PDB entry 4Y6V | X-ray diffraction, 2.80 A resolution | chains B and C of the 30 polymer chains in the assembly

[Chain B]
Molecule: Proteasome subunit alpha type-3
From: Saccharomyces cerevisiae
Notes: EC 3.4.25.1
Reference sequence: P23638 (PSA3_YEAST); residues 0-257 here correspond to UniProt positions 1-258 (UniProt number = residue number + 1)
Sequence (258 residues; row label = number of the first residue in the row; numbering starts at 0):
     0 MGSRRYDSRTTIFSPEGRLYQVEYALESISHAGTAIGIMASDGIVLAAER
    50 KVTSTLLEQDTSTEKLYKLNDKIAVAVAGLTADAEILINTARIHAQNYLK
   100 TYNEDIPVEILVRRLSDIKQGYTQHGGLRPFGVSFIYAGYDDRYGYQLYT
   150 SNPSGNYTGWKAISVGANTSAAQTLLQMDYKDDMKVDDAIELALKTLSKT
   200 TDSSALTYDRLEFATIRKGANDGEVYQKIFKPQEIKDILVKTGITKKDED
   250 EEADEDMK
Not modelled in the structure: 0, 245-257
Curated features (UniProtKB/Swiss-Prot):
  - cross-link (Glycyl lysine isopeptide (Lys-Gly)): Lys99 (interchain with G-Cter in ubiquitin), Lys198 (interchain with G-Cter in ubiquitin), Lys230 (interchain with G-Cter in ubiquitin)

[Chain C]
Molecule: Proteasome subunit alpha type-4
From: Saccharomyces cerevisiae
Notes: EC 3.4.25.1
Reference sequence: P40303 (PSA4_YEAST); residues -1 to 252 here correspond to UniProt positions 1-254 (UniProt number = residue number + 2)
Sequence (254 residues; numbered -1 to 252; the number before each row is that of its first residue; numbers below 1 keep their minus sign (Met-1 is residue -1)):
    -1 MSGYDRALSIFSPDGHIFQVEYALEAVKRGTCAVGVKGKNCVVLGCERRS
    49 TLKLQDTRITPSKVSKIDSHVVLSFSGLNADSRILIEKARVEAQSHRLTL
    99 EDPVTVEYLTRYVAGVQQRYTQSGGVRPFGVSTLIAGFDPRDDEPKLYQT
   149 EPSGIYSSWSAQTIGRNSKTVREFLEKNYDRKEPPATVEECVKLTVRSLL
   199 EVVQTGAKNIEITVVKPDSDIVALSSEEINQYVTQIEQEKQEQQEQDKKK
   249 KSNH
Not modelled in the structure: -1 to 0, 241-252
Curated features (UniProtKB/Swiss-Prot):
  - modified residue: Thr58 (Phosphothreonine)

[How chain B and chain C interact]
Pairs across the interface - 76 pairs, chain B then chain C:
  Arg3(B) - Arg4(C)  hydrogen bond (backbone-side chain)
  Asp6(B) - Tyr2(C)  hydrogen bond
  Asp6(B) - Arg4(C)  salt bridge
  Arg8(B) - Arg4(C)
  Thr10(B) - Leu6(C)
  Thr10(B) - Arg125(C)
  Ile11(B) - Leu6(C)  hydrophobic
  Ile11(B) - Gln17(C)
  Phe12(B) - Gln17(C)  hydrogen bond (backbone-side chain)
  Phe12(B) - Tyr20(C)  hydrophobic
  Phe12(B) - Ala21(C)  hydrophobic
  Phe12(B) - Ala24(C)  hydrophobic
  Phe12(B) - Arg125(C)
  Phe12(B) - Pro126(C)
  Phe12(B) - Gly128(C)
  Ser13(B) - Tyr20(C)
  Pro14(B) - Tyr20(C)  hydrophobic
  Pro14(B) - Glu23(C)
  Glu15(B) - Glu23(C)
  Glu15(B) - Arg27(C)  hydrogen bond (backbone-side chain)
  Gly16(B) - Tyr20(C)
  Gly16(B) - Glu23(C)
  Gly16(B) - Ala24(C)
  Gly16(B) - Arg27(C)
  Arg17(B) - Arg27(C)
  Leu18(B) - Arg125(C)
  Met38(B) - Asp54(C)
  Met38(B) - Arg56(C)
  Arg112(B) - Arg81(C)
  Ser115(B) - Arg81(C)  hydrogen bond (backbone-side chain)
  Asp116(B) - Arg81(C)  salt bridge
  Asp116(B) - Ile82(C)
  Gln119(B) - Ala78(C)
  Gln119(B) - Asp79(C)
  Gln119(B) - Ile82(C)
  Thr122(B) - Arg125(C)  hydrogen bond (backbone-side chain)
  Gln123(B) - Tyr118(C)
  Gln123(B) - Gly123(C)
  Gln123(B) - Val124(C)
  Gln123(B) - Arg125(C)  hydrogen bond (backbone-backbone)
  Gln123(B) - Pro126(C)
  Gln123(B) - Phe127(C)
  His124(B) - Gly123(C)
  His124(B) - Val124(C)
  Gly125(B) - Tyr2(C)
  Gly125(B) - Gly123(C)
  Gly126(B) - Tyr2(C)
  Tyr143(B) - Arg56(C)  hydrogen bond (backbone-side chain)
  Tyr143(B) - Ile57(C)  hydrophobic
  Tyr145(B) - Arg56(C)  hydrogen bond (backbone-side chain)
  Gln146(B) - Ile57(C)
  Leu147(B) - Ile57(C)
  Tyr148(B) - Ile57(C)
  Ser153(B) - Ala78(C)
  Gly154(B) - Ala78(C)
  Gly154(B) - Arg81(C)  hydrogen bond (backbone-side chain)
  Asn155(B) - Asn77(C)  hydrogen bond
  Asn155(B) - Ala78(C)
  Tyr156(B) - Pro59(C)  hydrophobic
  Tyr156(B) - Arg81(C)
  Thr157(B) - Thr58(C)
  Gly158(B) - Gln53(C)
  Gly158(B) - Asp54(C)  hydrogen bond (backbone-backbone)
  Gly158(B) - Thr58(C)  hydrogen bond (backbone-side chain)
  Trp159(B) - Leu50(C)  hydrophobic
  Trp159(B) - Lys51(C)
  Trp159(B) - Leu52(C)
  Trp159(B) - Gln53(C)
  Trp159(B) - Asp54(C)
  Lys160(B) - Leu52(C)  hydrogen bond (backbone-backbone)
  Lys160(B) - Gln53(C)
  Lys160(B) - Asp54(C)
  Ala161(B) - Leu52(C)  hydrogen bond (backbone-backbone)
  Gln172(B) - Leu52(C)
  Leu175(B) - Leu52(C)  hydrophobic
  Gln176(B) - Leu52(C)
Other interface residues (no listed pair), chain B (41 interface residues in all): Glu108, Tyr179
Other interface residues (no listed pair), chain C (31 interface residues in all): Leu76

[Overview]
41 residues of chain B and 31 residues of chain C are in contact, with 15 hydrogen bonds and 2 salt bridges.
Polar contacts include Asp6(B)-Arg4(C), Asp116(B)-Arg81(C) and Arg3(B)-Arg4(C).
Here chain B is Proteasome subunit alpha type-3 and chain C is Proteasome subunit alpha type-4, both from
Saccharomyces cerevisiae. Entry 4Y6V (Yeast 20S proteasome in complex with Ac-PAE-ep) was determined by X-ray
diffraction, deposited together with 4Y69, 4Y6A, 4Y6Z, 4Y70, 4Y74, 4Y75 and 34 further entries.
